PDB entry 3ZRK | X-ray diffraction, 2.37 A resolution | chains A and X

== Chain A ==
Name: Glycogen synthase kinase-3 beta
From: Homo sapiens
Notes: EC 2.7.11.26
Reference sequence: P49841 (GSK3B_HUMAN); residue numbers follow UniProt; this construct covers 23-393
Chain sequence (371 residues; row label = number of the first residue in the row):
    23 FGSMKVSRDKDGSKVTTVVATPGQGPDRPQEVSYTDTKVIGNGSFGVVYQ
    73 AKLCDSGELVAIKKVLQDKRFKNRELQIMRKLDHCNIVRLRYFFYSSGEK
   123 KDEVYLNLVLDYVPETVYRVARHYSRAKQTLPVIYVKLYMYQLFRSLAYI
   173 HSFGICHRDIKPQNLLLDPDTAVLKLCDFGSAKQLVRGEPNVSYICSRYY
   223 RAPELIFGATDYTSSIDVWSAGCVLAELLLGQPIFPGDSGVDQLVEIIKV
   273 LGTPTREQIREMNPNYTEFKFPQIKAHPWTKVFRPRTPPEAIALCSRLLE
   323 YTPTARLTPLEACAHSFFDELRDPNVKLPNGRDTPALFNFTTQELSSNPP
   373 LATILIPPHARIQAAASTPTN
Not modelled in the structure: 23-35, 120-121, 385-393
Modified residues: Tyr-216 (o-phosphotyrosine; PTR)
Ligand contacts: ZRK (2-(4-pyridinyl)furo[3,2-c]pyridin-4(5h)-one): Ile-62, Phe-67, Val-70, Ala-83, Lys-85, Glu-97, Val-110, Leu-132, Asp-133, Tyr-134, Val-135, Leu-188, Cys-199, Asp-200
Curated features (UniProtKB/Swiss-Prot):
  - active site: Asp-181 (Proton acceptor)
  - binding site (ATP): Ile-62 to Val-70, Lys-85
  - modified residue: Tyr-216 (Phosphotyrosine), Ser-389 (Phosphoserine), Thr-390 (Phosphothreonine)
  - mutagenesis: Lys-85 to Lys-86 (Abolished serine/threonine-protein kinase activity), Arg-96 (R96A: Prevents the phosphorylation of phosphate-primed glycogen synthase), Leu-128 (L128A: Abolishes activity toward AXIN1)

== Chain X ==
Name: Proto-oncogene FRAT1
From: Homo sapiens
Reference sequence: Q92837 (FRAT1_HUMAN); numbering as in UniProt (aligned over 197-226)
Chain sequence (32 residues; numbered 195 to 226; the number before each row is that of its first residue):
   195 MADDPHRLLQQLVLSGNLIKEAVRRLHSRRLQ
Not modelled in the structure: 195-198, 223-226
Differences from the reference sequence: expression tag (195-196)
Curated features (UniProtKB/Swiss-Prot):
  - region: Asp-198 to Leu-220 (Involved in GSK-3 binding)

== Interface between chain A and chain X ==
Pairs across the interface (35):
  Tyr-216(A) / His-200(X)
  Ile-228(A) / Leu-203(X)
  Ile-228(A) / Val-207(X)
  Ile-228(A) / Leu-212(X)
  Phe-229(A) / Val-207(X)
  Phe-229(A) / Leu-212(X)  hydrophobic
  Phe-229(A) / Ile-213(X)  hydrophobic
  Ser-261(A) / Pro-199(X)
  Gly-262(A) / Pro-199(X)
  Val-263(A) / Pro-199(X)  hydrophobic
  Val-263(A) / Leu-206(X)  hydrophobic
  Val-263(A) / Arg-219(X)
  Leu-266(A) / Leu-212(X)  hydrophobic
  Val-267(A) / Ala-216(X)
  Val-267(A) / Arg-219(X)
  Val-267(A) / Leu-220(X)
  Ile-270(A) / Ala-216(X)  hydrophobic
  Lys-271(A) / Leu-220(X)
  Thr-275(A) / Val-217(X)
  Ile-281(A) / Ile-213(X)  hydrophobic
  Tyr-288(A) / Val-207(X)
  Tyr-288(A) / Gly-210(X)
  Tyr-288(A) / Asn-211(X)  hydrogen bond (side chain-backbone)
  Tyr-288(A) / Leu-212(X)  hydrogen bond (side chain-backbone)
  Thr-289(A) / Gly-210(X)
  Glu-290(A) / Gly-210(X)
  Glu-290(A) / Asn-211(X)
  Glu-290(A) / Leu-212(X)  hydrogen bond (side chain-backbone)
  Glu-290(A) / Ile-213(X)  hydrogen bond (side chain-backbone)
  Glu-290(A) / Lys-214(X)  salt bridge
  Lys-292(A) / Lys-214(X)  hydrogen bond (backbone-side chain)
  Phe-293(A) / Ile-213(X)  hydrophobic
  Pro-294(A) / Val-217(X)
  Ile-296(A) / Val-217(X)  hydrophobic
  Ile-296(A) / Leu-220(X)  hydrophobic
Interface residues without a listed pair, chain A (21 interface residues in all): Asp-264, Pro-276
Interface residues without a listed pair, chain X (16 interface residues in all): Leu-202, Glu-215

== In short ==
21 residues of chain A face 16 of chain X across their interface; the contacts include 5 hydrogen bonds and 1
salt bridge. Polar pairs include Glu-290(A)/Lys-214(X), Tyr-288(A)/Asn-211(X) and Tyr-288(A)/Leu-212(X). Bound
to chain A: compound ZRK.
Here chain A is Glycogen synthase kinase-3 beta and chain X is Proto-oncogene FRAT1, both from Homo sapiens.
Entry 3ZRK (Identification of 2-(4-pyridyl)thienopyridinones as GSK-3beta inhibitors) was determined by X-ray
diffraction (same publication as 3ZRL and 3ZRM).
